PDB entry 6VPP | electron microscopy, 4.40 A resolution (low resolution: residue-level contacts below are approximate; hydrogen-bond / salt-bridge calls are withheld) | chains A and B of the 3 polymer chains in the assembly

# Chain A
Molecule: Tubulin alpha-1A chain
Organism: Sus scrofa
UniProtKB: P02550 (TBA1A_PIG); residue numbers follow UniProt; this construct covers 1-451
Amino-acid sequence (451 residues; numbered 1 to 451; the number before each row is that of its first residue):
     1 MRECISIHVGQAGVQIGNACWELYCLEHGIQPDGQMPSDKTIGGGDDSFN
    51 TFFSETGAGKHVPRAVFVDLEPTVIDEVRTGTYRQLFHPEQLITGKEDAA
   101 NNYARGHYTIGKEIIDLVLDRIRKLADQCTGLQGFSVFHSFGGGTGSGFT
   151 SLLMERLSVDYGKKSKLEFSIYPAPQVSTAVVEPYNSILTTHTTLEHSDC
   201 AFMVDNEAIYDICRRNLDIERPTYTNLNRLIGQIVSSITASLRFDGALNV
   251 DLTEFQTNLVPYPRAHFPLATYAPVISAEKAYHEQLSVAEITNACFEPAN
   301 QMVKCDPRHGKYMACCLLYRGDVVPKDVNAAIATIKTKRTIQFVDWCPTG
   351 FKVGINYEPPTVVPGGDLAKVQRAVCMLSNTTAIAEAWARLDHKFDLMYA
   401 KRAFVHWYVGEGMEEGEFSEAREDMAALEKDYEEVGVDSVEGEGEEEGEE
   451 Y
Not modelled in the structure: 1, 39-48, 440-451
Bound ions: Mg2+: E71 (together with GTP)
Residues lining bound ligands: GTP (guanosine-5'-triphosphate): G10, Q11, A12, Q15, D69, E71, D98, A99, N101, S140, G142, G143, G144, T145, G146, I171, T179, E183, N206, Y224, L227, N228
Curated features (UniProtKB/Swiss-Prot):
  - active site: E254
  - binding site (GTP): G10, Q11, A12, Q15, E71, A99, S140, G143, G144, T145, G146, T179, E183, N206, Y224, N228, L252
  - binding site (Mg(2+)): E71
  - site: Y451 (Involved in polymerization)
  - modified residue: K40 (N6-acetyllysine), Y282 (3'-nitrotyrosine), S439 (Phosphoserine), E443 (5-glutamyl polyglutamate), E445 (5-glutamyl polyglutamate), Y451 (3'-nitrotyrosine)
  - natural variant: A265 (A265G; A265I), T271 to A273 (sequence variant, change not given here)

# Chain B
Molecule: Tubulin beta chain
Organism: Sus scrofa
UniProtKB: P02554 (TBB_PIG); the author numbering skips numbers that UniProt does not, so the offset changes along the chain: 1-44 = UniProt 1-44; 47-360 = UniProt 45-358; 369-455 = UniProt 359-445
Amino-acid sequence (445 residues; numbered 1 to 455; 10 numbers in that range are skipped by the numbering (no residue carries them; nothing is unmodelled there); the number before each row is that of its first residue):
     1 MREIVHIQAGQCGNQIGAKFWEVISDEHGIDPTGSYHGDSDLQL
    47 ERINVYYNEAAGNKYVPRAILVDLEPGTMDSVRSGPFGQIFRPDNFVFGQ
    97 SGAGNNWAKGHYTEGAELVDSVLDVVRKESESCDCLQGFQLTHSLGGGTG
   147 SGMGTLLISKIREEYPDRIMNTFSVVPSPKVSDTVVEPYNATLSVHQLVE
   197 NTDETYCIDNEALYDICFRTLKLTTPTYGDLNHLVSATMSGVTTCLRFPG
   247 QLNADLRKLAVNMVPFPRLHFFMPGFAPLTSRGSQQYRALTVPELTQQMF
   297 DAKNMMAACDPRHGRYLTVAAVFRGRMSMKEVDEQMLNVQNKNSSYFVEW
   347 IPNNVKTAVCDIPP
   369 RGLKMSATFIGNSTAIQELFKRISEQFTAMFRRKAFLHWYTGEGMDEMEF
   419 TEAESNMNDLVSEYQQYQDATADEQGEFEEEGEEDEA
Not modelled in the structure: 1, 280-284, 438-455
Residues lining bound ligands:
  - GDP (guanosine-5'-diphosphate): G10, Q11, C12, Q15, N101, S140, G143, G144, T145, G146, D179, E183, N206, Y224, L227, N228
  - GTP (guanosine-5'-triphosphate): Q247, L248, K254
Curated features (UniProtKB/Swiss-Prot):
  - motif: M1 to I4 (MREI motif)
  - binding site (GTP): Q11, E71, S140, G144, T145, G146, N206, N228
  - binding site (Mg(2+)): E71
  - modified residue: S40 (Phosphoserine), K60 (N6-acetyllysine), S174 (Phosphoserine), T287 (Phosphothreonine), T292 (Phosphothreonine), R320 (Omega-N-methylarginine), E448 (5-glutamyl polyglutamate)
  - cross-link (Glycyl lysine isopeptide (Lys-Gly)): K60 (interchain with G-Cter in ubiquitin), K326 (interchain with G-Cter in ubiquitin)

# How chain A and chain B interact
Contacting residue pairs (70; chain A residue first):
  Q11(A) with G246(B); Q247(B); N249(B)
  Q15(A) with Q247(B)
  E71(A) with N249(B); K254(B)
  P72(A) with R2(B)
  T73(A) with R48(B)
  D76(A) with E47(B)
  E77(A) with P245(B)
  K96(A) with R2(B); D130(B); C131(B)
  E97(A) with R253(B)
  D98(A) with R2(B); D251(B); K254(B)
  A100(A) with R253(B); K254(B); V257(B)
  N101(A) with K254(B); K352(B)
  N102(A) with V257(B)
  R105(A) with R253(B)
  Q176(A) with L333(B)
  V177(A) with D329(B); L333(B)
  S178(A) with M332(B); N349(B); V351(B)
  T179(A) with L248(B); K352(B); T353(B)
  A180(A) with N258(B); K352(B)
  V181(A) with N258(B); N349(B)
  Y210(A) with M325(B); K326(B); D329(B)
  R214(A) with K326(B); E330(B)
  E220(A) with K326(B)
  R221(A) with S324(B); E327(B)
  P222(A) with S324(B); M325(B); K326(B)
  Y224(A) with Q247(B); L248(B); M325(B)
  K394(A) with P348(B)
  L397(A) with W346(B)
  M398(A) with W346(B); P348(B)
  K401(A) with W346(B)
  A403(A) with P261(B)
  F404(A) with V257(B); N258(B); M259(B); V260(B); P261(B); T314(B)
  H406(A) with V260(B); P261(B); F262(B); P263(B)
  W407(A) with A256(B); V257(B); V260(B)
Also at the interface, not in a pair above, chain A (39 interface residues in all): V74, V182, I219, T223, R402
Also at the interface, not in a pair above, chain B (40 interface residues in all): L242, E345, I347, N350

# Overview
Chain A and chain B form an interface of 39 and 40 residues respectively. GTP is bound between chain A and
chain B. Bound to chain B: GDP.
Here chain A is Tubulin alpha-1A chain and chain B is Tubulin beta chain, both from Sus scrofa. Entry 6VPP
(Cryo-EM structure of microtubule-bound KLP61F motor with tail domain in the nucleotide-free state) was
determined by electron microscopy (same publication as 6VPO).
